PDB entry 7NAT | electron microscopy, 3.59 A resolution | chains A and E of the 22 polymer chains in the assembly

== Chain A ==
Molecule: 16S rRNA
Organism: Escherichia coli (strain K12)
Sequence (1542 nucleotides; numbered 1 to 1542; the number before each row is that of its first residue):
     1 AAAUUGAAGA GUUUGAUCAU GGCUCAGAUU GAACGCUGGC GGCAGGCCUA ACACAUGCAA
    61 GUCGAACGGU AACAGGAAGA AGCUUGCUUC UUUGCUGACG AGUGGCGGAC GGGUGAGUAA
   121 UGUCUGGGAA ACUGCCUGAU GGAGGGGGAU AACUACUGGA AACGGUAGCU AAUACCGCAU
   181 AACGUCGCAA GACCAAAGAG GGGGACCUUC GGGCCUCUUG CCAUCGGAUG UGCCCAGAUG
   241 GGAUUAGCUA GUAGGUGGGG UAACGGCUCA CCUAGGCGAC GAUCCCUAGC UGGUCUGAGA
   301 GGAUGACCAG CCACACUGGA ACUGAGACAC GGUCCAGACU CCUACGGGAG GCAGCAGUGG
   361 GGAAUAUUGC ACAAUGGGCG CAAGCCUGAU GCAGCCAUGC CGCGUGUAUG AAGAAGGCCU
   421 UCGGGUUGUA AAGUACUUUC AGCGGGGAGG AAGGGAGUAA AGUUAAUACC UUUGCUCAUU
   481 GACGUUACCC GCAGAAGAAG CACCGGCUAA CUCCGUGCCA GCAGCCXCGG UAAUACGGAG
   541 GGUGCAAGCG UUAAUCGGAA UUACUGGGCG UAAAGCGCAC GCAGGCGGUU UGUUAAGUCA
   601 GAUGUGAAAU CCCCGGGCUC AACCUGGGAA CUGCAUCUGA UACUGGCAAG CUUGAGUCUC
   661 GUAGAGGGGG GUAGAAUUCC AGGUGUAGCG GUGAAAUGCG UAGAGAUCUG GAGGAAUACC
   721 GGUGGCGAAG GCGGCCCCCU GGACGAAGAC UGACGCUCAG GUGCGAAAGC GUGGGGAGCA
   781 AACAGGAUUA GAUACCCUGG UAGUCCACGC CGUAAACGAU GUCGACUUGG AGGUUGUGCC
   841 CUUGAGGCGU GGCUUCCGGA GCUAACGCGU UAAGUCGACC GCCUGGGGAG UACGGCCGCA
   901 AGGUUAAAAC UCAAAUGAAU UGACGGGGGC CCGCACAAGC GGUGGAGCAU GUGGUUUAAU
   961 UCGAUGXAAC GCGAAGAACC UUACCUGGUC UUGACAUCCA CGGAAGUUUU CAGAGAUGAG
  1021 AAUGUGCCUU CGGGAACCGU GAGACAGGUG CUGCAUGGCU GUCGUCAGCU CGUGUUGUGA
  1081 AAUGUUGGGU UAAGUCCCGC AACGAGCGCA ACCCUUAUCC UUUGUUGCCA GCGGUCCGGC
  1141 CGGGAACUCA AAGGAGACUG CCAGUGAUAA ACUGGAGGAA GGUGGGGAUG ACGUCAAGUC
  1201 AUCAUGGCCC UUACGACCAG GGCUACACAC GUGCUACAAU GGCGCAUACA AAGAGAAGCG
  1261 ACCUCGCGAG AGCAAGCGGA CCUCAUAAAG UGCGUCGUAG UCCGGAUUGG AGUCUGCAAC
  1321 UCGACUCCAU GAAGUCGGAA UCGCUAGUAA UCGUGGAUCA GAAUGCCACG GUGAAUACGU
  1381 UCCCGGGCCU UGUACACACC GCCCGUXACA CCAUGGGAGU GGGUUGCAAA AGAAGUAGGU
  1441 AGCUUAACCU UCGGGAGGGC GCUUACCACU UUGUGAUUCA UGACUGGGGU GAAGUCGUAA
  1501 CAAGGUAACC GUAGGGGAAC CUGCGGUUGG AUCACCUCCU UA
Not modelled in the structure: 1393-1502, 1541-1542
Modified residues: PSU (pseudouridine-5'-monophosphate) at position 516, G7M (N7-methyl-guanosine-5'-monophosphate) at position 527, 2MG (2N-methylguanosine-5'-monophosphate) at position 966, 5MC (5-methylcytidine-5'-monophosphate) at position 967, 2MG (2N-methylguanosine-5'-monophosphate) at position 1207, 4OC (4n,o2'-methylcytidine-5'-monophosphate) at position 1402, 5MC (5-methylcytidine-5'-monophosphate) at position 1407, UR3 (3-methyluridine-5'-monophoshate) at position 1498, 2MG (2N-methylguanosine-5'-monophosphate) at position 1516, MA6 (6N-dimethyladenosine-5'-monophoshate) at position 1518, MA6 (6N-dimethyladenosine-5'-monophoshate) at position 1519
Bound ions: Mg2+ site 1 near G21 (its only coordinating residue here); Mg2+ site 2 near G41 (its only coordinating residue here); Mg2+ site 3: C48, G115; Mg2+ site 4 near A53 (its only coordinating residue here); Mg2+ site 5 near A59 (its only coordinating residue here); Mg2+ site 6: A109, G331; Mg2+ site 7 near G111 (its only coordinating residue here); Mg2+ site 8: G145, G177, A197; Mg2+ site 9 near A174 (its only coordinating residue here); Mg2+ site 10: G299, G558; Mg2+ site 11: A306, C307; Mg2+ site 12 near C328 (its only coordinating residue here); 30 more Mg2+ sites not listed

== Chain E ==
Protein: 30S ribosomal protein S5
Organism: Escherichia coli (strain K12)
Reference sequence: P0A7W1 (RS5_ECOLI); numbering as in UniProt (aligned over 1-167)
Amino-acid sequence (167 residues; each row starts with the number of its first residue):
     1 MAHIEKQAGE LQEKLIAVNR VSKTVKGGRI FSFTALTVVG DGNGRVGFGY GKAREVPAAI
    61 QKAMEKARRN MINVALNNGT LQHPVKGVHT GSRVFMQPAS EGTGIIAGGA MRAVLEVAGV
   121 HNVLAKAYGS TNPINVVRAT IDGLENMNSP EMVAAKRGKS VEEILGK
Not modelled in the structure: 1-9, 166-167
UniProt features mapped onto this chain:
  - modified residue: Ala2 (N-acetylalanine)
  - natural variant: Arg20 (R20L: In strain: SPCR9), Val21 (V21E: In strain: SPCR7), Ser22 (S22P: In strain: SPCR13 and SPCR15), Gly104 (G104R: In strain: N-660), Arg112 (R112G: In strain: NEA-314; R112L: In strain: N-421 and D-1023; R112S: In strain: NEA-319), Glu151 (E151S: In strain: B), Glu162 to Lys167 (sequence variant, change not given here; In strain: 0-1)
  - mutagenesis: Arg20 to Arg29 (No effect on mRNA unwinding ability of the ribosome)

== Chain A / chain E interface ==
Contacting residue pairs - 67 pairs, chain A then chain E:
  U5(A) - Ser100(E)  base contact
  G6(A) - Ala99(E)  base contact
  G6(A) - Ser100(E)  hydrogen bond to the base
  G6(A) - Thr103(E)  base contact
  G6(A) - Leu124(E)  sugar contact
  A7(A) - Phe95(E)  base contact
  A7(A) - Gln97(E)  hydrogen bond to the base
  A7(A) - Leu124(E)  base contact
  A7(A) - Ala125(E)  hydrogen bond to the sugar
  A7(A) - Tyr128(E)  base contact
  A8(A) - Ile106(E)  phosphate contact
  A8(A) - Ala107(E)  hydrogen bond to the sugar
  A8(A) - Gly108(E)  hydrogen bond to the sugar
  A8(A) - Arg112(E)  hydrogen bond to the base
  A8(A) - Ala125(E)  sugar contact
  G9(A) - Gly108(E)  sugar contact
  G9(A) - Lys126(E)  salt bridge to the phosphate
  G9(A) - Ala127(E)  hydrogen bond to the phosphate
  A10(A) - Thr131(E)  hydrogen bond to the phosphate
  G15(A) - Ser22(E)  hydrogen bond to the sugar
  G15(A) - Thr24(E)  base contact
  G15(A) - Arg29(E)  hydrogen bond to the sugar
  A16(A) - Val21(E)  sugar contact
  A16(A) - Ser22(E)  hydrogen bond to the sugar
  U17(A) - Asn19(E)  hydrogen bond to the phosphate
  C18(A) - Asn132(E)  hydrogen bond to the phosphate
  C18(A) - Asn135(E)  hydrogen bond to the phosphate
  A19(A) - Thr90(E)  phosphate contact
  A19(A) - Ser130(E)  hydrogen bond to the phosphate
  A19(A) - Asn132(E)  phosphate contact
  A19(A) - Asn135(E)  hydrogen bond to the phosphate
  U20(A) - Ser130(E)  phosphate contact
  A559(A) - Lys126(E)  salt bridge to the phosphate
  A560(A) - Arg93(E)  base contact
  A560(A) - Tyr128(E)  hydrogen bond to the base
  U921(A) - Thr24(E)  hydrogen bond to the sugar
  G922(A) - Thr24(E)  sugar contact
  G922(A) - Val25(E)  hydrogen bond to the sugar
  G922(A) - Lys26(E)  sugar contact
  A923(A) - Lys26(E)  phosphate contact
  G1072(A) - Lys62(E)  salt bridge to the phosphate
  U1073(A) - Lys62(E)  salt bridge to the phosphate
  G1074(A) - Arg69(E)  salt bridge to the phosphate
  U1078(A) - His89(E)  sugar contact
  U1078(A) - Thr90(E)  sugar contact
  U1078(A) - Asn135(E)  base contact
  U1078(A) - Arg138(E)  hydrogen bond to the phosphate
  G1079(A) - Tyr50(E)  hydrogen bond to the phosphate
  G1079(A) - Ile134(E)  sugar contact
  G1079(A) - Arg138(E)  salt bridge to the phosphate
  A1080(A) - Val21(E)  phosphate contact
  A1080(A) - Ser22(E)  phosphate contact
  A1080(A) - Tyr50(E)  hydrogen bond to the phosphate
  A1080(A) - Lys52(E)  salt bridge to the phosphate
  A1081(A) - Val21(E)  phosphate contact
  A1081(A) - Ser22(E)  phosphate contact
  A1081(A) - Lys23(E)  phosphate contact
  A1081(A) - Lys52(E)  salt bridge to the phosphate
  A1082(A) - Lys23(E)  salt bridge to the phosphate
  C1535(A) - Arg29(E)  hydrogen bond to the sugar
  U1537(A) - Arg20(E)  hydrogen bond to the base
  C1538(A) - Arg20(E)  hydrogen bond to the base
  C1538(A) - Phe33(E)  sugar contact
  C1539(A) - Val18(E)  base contact
  C1539(A) - Val56(E)  sugar contact
  U1540(A) - Pro57(E)  phosphate contact
  U1540(A) - Ile60(E)  sugar contact
Other interface residues (no listed pair), chain A (38 interface residues in all): G558, G567, A864, A865, C1071, U1075, A1534, C1536
Other interface residues (no listed pair), chain E (48 interface residues in all): Phe31, Thr34, Arg54, Gly91, Ser92, Gly109, Gly129

== Overview ==
The interface between chain A and chain E involves 38 residues on one side and 48 on the other, with 25
hydrogen bonds and 9 salt bridges. Among the polar pairs are G6(A)-Ser100(E), A7(A)-Gln97(E) and
A8(A)-Arg112(E).
Here chain A is 16S rRNA and chain E is 30S ribosomal protein S5, both from Escherichia coli (strain K12).
Entry 7NAT (Bacterial 30S ribosomal subunit assembly complex state A (Consensus refinement)) was determined by
electron microscopy together with 7AF3, 7AF5, 7AF8, 7AFA, 7AFD, 7AFH and 17 further entries from the same
study.
